Entry 6YQM (X-ray diffraction, 1.02 A resolution); this record covers chains AAA and BBB.

# Chain AAA (and BBB)
Name: Histidine triad nucleotide-binding protein 1
Organism: Homo sapiens
Notes: EC 3.-.-.-; chain BBB of this document is another copy of the same molecule, construct and numbering; everything in this record applies to it too
UniProtKB: P49773 (HINT1_HUMAN); residue numbers follow UniProt; this construct covers 1-126
Chain sequence (126 residues; each row starts with the number of its first residue):
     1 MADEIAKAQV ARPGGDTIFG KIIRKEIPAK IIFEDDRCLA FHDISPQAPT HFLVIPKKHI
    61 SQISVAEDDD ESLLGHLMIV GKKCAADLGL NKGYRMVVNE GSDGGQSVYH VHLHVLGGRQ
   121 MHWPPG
Disordered / not traced: 1-9 (chain BBB: 1-14)
Small-molecule neighbours: 2'-deoxyguanosine-5'-monophosphate (DGP): I18, F19, I22, F41, H42, D43, I44, H51, L53, N99, G105, Q106, S107, V108, H112, H114
UniProt features mapped onto this chain:
  - motif: H110 to H114 (Histidine triad motif)
  - active site: H112 (Tele-AMP-histidine intermediate)
  - binding site (AMP): D43, I44, N99, G105 to S107, H112 to H114
  - modified residue: A2 (N-acetylalanine), K21 (N6-acetyllysine), K30 (N6-acetyllysine), S45 (Phosphoserine), S72 (Phosphoserine)
  - natural variant: R37 (R37P: In NMAN), H51 (H51R: In NMAN), C84 (C84R: In NMAN), G89 (G89V: In NMAN), G93 (G93D: In NMAN), H112 (H112N: In NMAN)
  - mutagenesis: F33 (F33S: Loss of SUMO-specific isopeptidase activity), E34 (E34K: Reduced SUMO-specific isopeptidase activity), C38 (C38R: No effect on SUMO-specific isopeptidase activity), D43 (D43N: Approximately 50-fold increased affinity for tryptamine adenosine phosphoramidate), I44 (I44F: Approximately 10-fold increased affinity for tryptamine adenosine phosphoramidate; I44W: Approximately 30-fold increased affinity for tryptamine adenosine phosphoramidate), H51 (H51A: No effect on affinity for 3-indolepropionic acyl-adenylate but a 13.8-fold increased affinity for tryptamine adenosine phosphoramidate monoester), K57 (K57N: Loss of SUMO-specific isopeptidase activity), V97 (V97D: Loss of dimerization. Strongly reduced adenosine 5'-monophosphoramidase activity ...), G105 (G105A: Reduces adenosine 5'-monophosphoramidase activity), S107 (S107A: Reduces adenosine 5'-monophosphoramidase activity), H110 (H110A: No significant effect on affinity for 3-indolepropionic acyl-adenylate and tryptamine adenosine phosphoramidate monoester), H114 (H114A: Nearly abolishes adenosine 5'-monophosphoramidase activity ...), 1 further mutagenesis entry in UniProt

# Chain AAA / chain BBB interface
Residue-residue contacts (105; chain AAA residue first):
  R37(AAA) with E71(BBB), salt bridge
  Q47(AAA) with W123(BBB); P124(BBB)
  H51(AAA) with W123(BBB)
  I63(AAA) with M78(BBB), hydrophobic; K82(BBB); Y94(BBB); M96(BBB), hydrophobic
  S64(AAA) with K82(BBB); Y94(BBB), hydrogen bond
  A66(AAA) with I79(BBB), hydrophobic; K82(BBB), hydrogen bond (backbone-side chain)
  E67(AAA) with I79(BBB)
  D68(AAA) with I79(BBB); K83(BBB), salt bridge
  E71(AAA) with E71(BBB); S72(BBB); G75(BBB); H76(BBB), salt bridge; I79(BBB)
  S72(AAA) with E71(BBB), hydrogen bond; S72(BBB)
  L74(AAA) with M78(BBB), hydrophobic; I79(BBB), hydrophobic
  G75(AAA) with E71(BBB); G75(BBB)
  H76(AAA) with E71(BBB), salt bridge
  M78(AAA) with I63(BBB), hydrophobic; L74(BBB); M78(BBB), hydrophobic; V98(BBB), hydrophobic
  I79(AAA) with A66(BBB), hydrophobic; E67(BBB); D68(BBB); E71(BBB); L74(BBB), hydrophobic
  K82(AAA) with I63(BBB); S64(BBB); A66(BBB), hydrogen bond (side chain-backbone)
  K83(AAA) with D68(BBB), salt bridge
  K92(AAA) with G101(BBB); S102(BBB), hydrogen bond (backbone-backbone); D103(BBB), hydrogen bond (backbone-backbone)
  G93(AAA) with E100(BBB)
  Y94(AAA) with I63(BBB); S64(BBB); N99(BBB); E100(BBB), hydrogen bond (backbone-backbone); G104(BBB)
  R95(AAA) with V97(BBB); V98(BBB); N99(BBB), hydrogen bond; G104(BBB), hydrogen bond (side chain-backbone); P125(BBB), hydrogen bond (side chain-backbone); G126(BBB)
  M96(AAA) with M96(BBB); V97(BBB); V98(BBB), hydrogen bond (backbone-backbone)
  V97(AAA) with R95(BBB); M96(BBB)
  V98(AAA) with M78(BBB), hydrophobic; R95(BBB); M96(BBB), hydrogen bond (backbone-backbone)
  N99(AAA) with Y94(BBB); R95(BBB), hydrogen bond; W123(BBB)
  E100(AAA) with G93(BBB); Y94(BBB), hydrogen bond (backbone-backbone)
  G101(AAA) with K92(BBB)
  S102(AAA) with K92(BBB), hydrogen bond (backbone-backbone); Q120(BBB), hydrogen bond (backbone-side chain)
  D103(AAA) with K92(BBB), hydrogen bond (backbone-backbone); G93(BBB); R119(BBB); Q120(BBB), hydrogen bond (backbone-side chain); M121(BBB), hydrogen bond (backbone-backbone)
  G104(AAA) with Y94(BBB); R95(BBB), hydrogen bond (backbone-side chain)
  G105(AAA) with Q120(BBB)
  H114(AAA) with W123(BBB)
  R119(AAA) with D103(BBB); G126(BBB), hydrogen bond (side chain-backbone)
  Q120(AAA) with S102(BBB), hydrogen bond (side chain-backbone); D103(BBB), hydrogen bond (side chain-backbone)
  M121(AAA) with D103(BBB), hydrogen bond (backbone-backbone); P125(BBB); G126(BBB)
  H122(AAA) with G126(BBB), hydrogen bond (backbone-backbone)
  W123(AAA) with Q47(BBB); N99(BBB); H114(BBB)
  P124(AAA) with Q47(BBB); G126(BBB)
  P125(AAA) with R95(BBB), hydrogen bond (backbone-side chain); V97(BBB), hydrophobic; M121(BBB); P125(BBB); G126(BBB)
  G126(AAA) with R95(BBB); R119(BBB), hydrogen bond (backbone-side chain); M121(BBB); H122(BBB), hydrogen bond (backbone-backbone); P124(BBB); P125(BBB); G126(BBB)
Interface residues without a listed pair, chain AAA (42 interface residues in all): L116, G118
Interface residues without a listed pair, chain BBB (42 interface residues in all): H51, G105, L113, L116, G118

# Summary
Chain AAA and chain BBB each contribute 42 residues to their interface, with 28 hydrogen bonds and 5 salt
bridges. Polar contacts include R37(AAA)-E71(BBB), D68(AAA)-K83(BBB) and E71(AAA)-H76(BBB). Chain AAA binds
2'-deoxyguanosine-5'-monophosphate.
Both chains are Histidine triad nucleotide-binding protein 1 (Homo sapiens). Entry 6YQM (Human histidine triad
nucleotide-binding protein 1 (hHINT1) complexed with dGMP and refined to 1.02 A) was determined by X-ray
diffraction, deposited together with 6YVP, 6YI0, 6YPR, 6YPX and 6YQD.
